Entry 2RS5 (X-ray diffraction, 3.00 A resolution); this record covers chains 1 and 4 of the 4 polymer chains in the assembly.

[Chain 1]
Name: Human rhinovirus 14 coat protein (subunit VP1)
Source organism: Human rhinovirus 14
Reference sequence: P03303 (POLG_HRV14); residues 1-289 here correspond to UniProt positions 567-855 (UniProt number = residue number + 566)
Amino-acid sequence (289 residues; each row starts with the number of its first residue):
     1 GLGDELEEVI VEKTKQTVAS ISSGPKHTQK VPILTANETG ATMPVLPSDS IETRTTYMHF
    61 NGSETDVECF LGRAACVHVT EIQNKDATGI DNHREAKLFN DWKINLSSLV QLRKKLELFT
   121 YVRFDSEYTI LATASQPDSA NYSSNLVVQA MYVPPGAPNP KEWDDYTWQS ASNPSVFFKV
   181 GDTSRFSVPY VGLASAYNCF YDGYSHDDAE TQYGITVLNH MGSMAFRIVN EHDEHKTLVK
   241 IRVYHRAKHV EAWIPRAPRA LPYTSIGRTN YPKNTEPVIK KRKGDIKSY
Not modelled in the structure: 1-16
Small-molecule neighbours: compound v(S) (W56; 5-(5-(4-(5-hydro-4-methyl-2-oxazolyl)phenoxy)pentyl)-3-methyl isoxazole): Ile-104, Leu-106, Phe-124, Ser-126, Tyr-128, Ala-150, Tyr-152, Pro-174, Ser-175, Val-176, Phe-186, Val-188, Val-191, Tyr-197, Asn-219, Met-221, Met-224

[Chain 4]
Name: Human rhinovirus 14 coat protein (subunit VP4)
Source organism: Human rhinovirus 14
Reference sequence: P03303 (POLG_HRV14); residue numbers follow UniProt; this construct covers 1-68
Amino-acid sequence (68 residues; each row starts with the number of its first residue):
     1 GAQVSTQKSG SHENQNILTN GSNQTFTVIN YYKDAASTSS AGQSLSMDPS KFTEPVKDLM
    61 LKGAPALN
Not modelled in the structure: 1-28

[Chain 1 / chain 4 interface]
Contacting residue pairs (41):
  Lys-30(1) / Gly-63(4)
  Val-31(1) / Gly-63(4)
  Pro-32(1) / Lys-62(4)
  Pro-32(1) / Gly-63(4)
  Thr-35(1) / Ala-66(4)
  Ala-36(1) / Ala-66(4)
  Ala-36(1) / Leu-67(4)  hydrophobic
  Thr-39(1) / Val-56(4)
  Thr-39(1) / Met-60(4)
  Ala-41(1) / Thr-53(4)
  Ala-41(1) / Val-56(4)  hydrophobic
  Ala-41(1) / Met-60(4)  hydrophobic
  Thr-42(1) / Thr-53(4)  hydrogen bond (backbone-backbone)
  Met-43(1) / Glu-54(4)
  Met-43(1) / Met-60(4)  hydrophobic
  Pro-44(1) / Glu-54(4)
  Pro-44(1) / Lys-62(4)
  Asp-49(1) / Lys-62(4)  salt bridge
  Asn-61(1) / Gln-43(4)
  Gly-62(1) / Gln-43(4)
  Ser-63(1) / Gln-43(4)
  Asp-66(1) / Gln-43(4)
  Asp-66(1) / Ser-44(4)  hydrogen bond (side chain-backbone)
  Asp-66(1) / Leu-45(4)
  Glu-68(1) / Ser-40(4)  hydrogen bond
  Glu-68(1) / Ala-41(4)  hydrogen bond (side chain-backbone)
  Asp-125(1) / Ala-36(4)
  Ser-187(1) / Ala-36(4)  hydrogen bond (side chain-backbone)
  Ser-187(1) / Ser-37(4)
  Pro-189(1) / Ala-36(4)  hydrophobic
  Arg-246(1) / Ser-40(4)  hydrogen bond
  Ala-247(1) / Ser-40(4)
  Lys-248(1) / Ala-36(4)  hydrogen bond (side chain-backbone)
  Lys-248(1) / Ser-37(4)  hydrogen bond (side chain-backbone)
  Lys-248(1) / Thr-38(4)  hydrogen bond (side chain-backbone)
  Lys-248(1) / Ser-40(4)
  His-249(1) / Ala-35(4)
  His-249(1) / Thr-38(4)  hydrogen bond
  His-249(1) / Ser-39(4)  hydrogen bond (side chain-backbone)
  His-249(1) / Ala-41(4)
  Pro-255(1) / Phe-52(4)
Other interface residues (no listed pair), chain 1 (27 interface residues in all): Gly-40, Leu-46, Val-188
Other interface residues (no listed pair), chain 4 (22 interface residues in all): Gly-42, Met-47, Pro-55

[In short]
The interface between chain 1 and chain 4 involves 27 residues on one side and 22 on the other, with 11
hydrogen bonds and 1 salt bridge. Among the polar pairs are Asp-49(1)/Lys-62(4), Asp-66(1)/Ser-44(4) and
Glu-68(1)/Ser-40(4). Ligands of chain 1: compound v(S).
Here chain 1 is Human rhinovirus 14 coat protein (subunit VP1) and chain 4 is Human rhinovirus 14 coat protein
(subunit VP4), both from Human rhinovirus 14. Entry 2RS5 (Structural analysis of antiviral agents that
interact with the capsid of human rhinoviruses) was determined by X-ray diffraction together with 1R08, 2R04,
2R06, 2R07, 2RM2, 2RR1, 2RS1 and 2RS3 from the same study.
